3S5Y - chains A and B; structure by X-ray diffraction, 2.10 A resolution.

# Chain A (and B)
Molecule: Alpha-galactosidase A
From: Homo sapiens
Notes: EC 3.2.1.22; chain B of this document is another copy of the same molecule, construct and numbering; everything in this record applies to it too
Reference sequence: P06280 (AGAL_HUMAN); residues 32-429 here = UniProt positions 32-429
Amino-acid sequence (398 residues; each row starts with the number of its first residue):
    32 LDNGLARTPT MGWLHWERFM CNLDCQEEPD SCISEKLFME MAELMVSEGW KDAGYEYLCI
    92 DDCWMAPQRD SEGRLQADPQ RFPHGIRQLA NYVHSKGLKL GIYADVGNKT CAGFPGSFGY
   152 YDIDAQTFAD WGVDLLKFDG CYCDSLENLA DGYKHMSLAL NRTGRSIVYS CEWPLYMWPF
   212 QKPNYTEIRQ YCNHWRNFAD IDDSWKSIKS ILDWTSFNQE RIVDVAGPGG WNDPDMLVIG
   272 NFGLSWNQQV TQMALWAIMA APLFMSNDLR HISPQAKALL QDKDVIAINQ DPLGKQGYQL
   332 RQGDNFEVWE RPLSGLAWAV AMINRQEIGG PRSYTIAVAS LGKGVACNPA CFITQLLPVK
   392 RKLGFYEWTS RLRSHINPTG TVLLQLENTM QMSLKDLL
Disordered / not traced: 422-429 (chain B: 423-429)
Disulfide bonds: Cys52-Cys94, Cys56-Cys63, Cys142-Cys172, Cys202-Cys223, Cys378-Cys382
Covalent attachments: glycan linked to Asn139, Asn192; N-acetylglucosamine (NAG) linked to Asn215
Ligand contacts:
  - nonaethylene glycol (2PE): Gln250, Glu251, Tyr329, Gln330, Leu331, Lys374
  - 1-deoxygalactonojirimycin (DGJ; (2R,3S,4R,5S)-2-(hydroxymethyl)piperidine-3,4,5-triol): Trp47, Asp92, Asp93, Tyr134, Cys142, Ala143, Lys168, Asp170, Glu203, Leu206, Tyr207, Arg227, Asp231, Met267
Swiss-Prot annotation at these positions:
  - active site: Asp170 (Nucleophile), Asp231 (Proton donor)
  - binding site (substrate): Glu203 to Tyr207
  - glycosylation (N-linked (GlcNAc...) asparagine): Asn139, Asn192, Asn215
Reported in the primary citation:
  - binding site for 1-deoxygalactonojirimycin: Asp170
  - catalytic residues: Asp170 (citing earlier work)

# Chain A / chain B interface
Residue-residue contacts (44; chain A residue first):
  Glu48(A) - Ile359(B)
  Glu48(A) - Gly360(B)  hydrogen bond (backbone-backbone)
  Arg49(A) - Gly360(B)
  Arg49(A) - Gly361(B)  hydrogen bond (backbone-backbone)
  Arg49(A) - Pro362(B)
  Met51(A) - Ile359(B)  hydrophobic
  Glu58(A) - Arg404(B)  salt bridge
  Glu59(A) - Ser364(B)
  Asp233(A) - Glu358(B)
  Asp233(A) - Ile359(B)
  Asp234(A) - Glu358(B)  hydrogen bond (backbone-backbone)
  Ser235(A) - Glu358(B)
  Phe273(A) - Ser276(B)  hydrogen bond (backbone-side chain)
  Phe273(A) - Asn278(B)  hydrogen bond (backbone-side chain)
  Phe273(A) - Pro362(B)
  Phe273(A) - Asn408(B)
  Phe273(A) - Pro409(B)
  Phe273(A) - Thr410(B)
  Gly274(A) - Ser276(B)
  Gly274(A) - Gln279(B)  hydrogen bond (backbone-side chain)
  Leu275(A) - Ser276(B)
  Ser276(A) - Phe273(B)  hydrogen bond (side chain-backbone)
  Ser276(A) - Gly274(B)
  Ser276(A) - Leu275(B)
  Ser276(A) - Ser276(B)
  Asn278(A) - Phe273(B)  hydrogen bond (side chain-backbone)
  Gln279(A) - Gly274(B)  hydrogen bond (side chain-backbone)
  Gln357(A) - Met51(B)
  Glu358(A) - Asp233(B)
  Glu358(A) - Asp234(B)  hydrogen bond (backbone-backbone)
  Glu358(A) - Ser235(B)
  Ile359(A) - Glu48(B)
  Ile359(A) - Met51(B)  hydrophobic
  Gly360(A) - Glu48(B)  hydrogen bond (backbone-backbone)
  Gly360(A) - Arg49(B)
  Gly360(A) - Phe273(B)
  Gly361(A) - Arg49(B)  hydrogen bond (backbone-backbone)
  Pro362(A) - Arg49(B)
  Pro362(A) - Phe273(B)
  Ser364(A) - Glu59(B)
  Arg404(A) - Glu58(B)  salt bridge
  Asn408(A) - Phe273(B)
  Pro409(A) - Phe273(B)
  Thr410(A) - Phe273(B)
Interface residues without a listed pair, chain A (27 interface residues in all): Ile232, His406
Interface residues without a listed pair, chain B (26 interface residues in all): Ile232, His406

# In short
27 residues of chain A and 26 residues of chain B are in contact; the contacts include 12 hydrogen bonds and 2
salt bridges. Among the polar pairs are Glu58(A)-Arg404(B), Phe273(A)-Ser276(B) and Phe273(A)-Asn278(B).
Ligands of chain A: 1-deoxygalactonojirimycin and nonaethylene glycol. From the paper: the catalytic residue
Asp170(A); a binding site for 1-deoxygalactonojirimycin at Asp170(A).
Both chains are Alpha-galactosidase A (Homo sapiens). Entry 3S5Y (Pharmacological Chaperoning in Human
alpha-Galactosidase) was determined by X-ray diffraction, deposited together with 3S5Z.
